3CVF - chains B and D of the 4 polymer chains in the assembly; structure by X-ray diffraction, 2.90 A resolution.

[Chain B (and D)]
Molecule: Homer protein homolog 3
Source organism: Homo sapiens
Notes: fragment: Coiled-coil region, residues 287-361; chain D of this document is another copy of the same molecule, construct and numbering; everything in this record applies to it too
UniProtKB: Q9NSC5 (HOME3_HUMAN); residue numbers follow UniProt; this construct covers 287-361
Sequence (79 residues; numbered 283 to 361; the number before each row is that of its first residue):
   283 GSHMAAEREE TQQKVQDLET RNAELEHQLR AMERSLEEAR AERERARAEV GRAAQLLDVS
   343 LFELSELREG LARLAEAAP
Not modelled in the structure: 283-291 (chain D: 283-289)
Modified positions: Mse286 (selenomethionine); Mse314 (selenomethionine; parent Met)
Sequence notes: expression tag (283-286)

[How chain B and chain D interact]
Pairs across the interface - 28 pairs, chain B then chain D:
  R325(B) - P361(D)  hydrogen bond (side chain-backbone)
  R329(B) - L356(D)  hydrogen bond (side chain-backbone)
  R329(B) - A357(D)
  R329(B) - A359(D)
  V332(B) - L353(D)
  G333(B) - A357(D)
  A336(B) - R350(D)
  A336(B) - A354(D)
  L339(B) - R350(D)
  D340(B) - R350(D)  salt bridge
  L343(B) - L343(D)  hydrophobic
  L343(B) - L346(D)
  L343(B) - S347(D)
  L346(B) - L343(D)
  S347(B) - L343(D)
  L349(B) - L339(D)  hydrophobic
  R350(B) - A336(D)
  R350(B) - L339(D)
  R350(B) - D340(D)
  L353(B) - V332(D)
  A354(B) - A336(D)
  L356(B) - R329(D)  hydrogen bond (backbone-side chain)
  A357(B) - R329(D)
  A357(B) - G333(D)
  A359(B) - R325(D)  hydrogen bond (backbone-side chain)
  A359(B) - R329(D)
  A360(B) - R325(D)
  P361(B) - R325(D)  hydrogen bond (backbone-side chain)

[In short]
19 residues of chain B face 17 of chain D across their interface; the contacts include 5 hydrogen bonds and 1
salt bridge. Polar contacts include D340(B)-R350(D), R325(B)-P361(D) and R329(B)-L356(D).
Chain B and chain D are both Homer protein homolog 3 (Homo sapiens); the structure, Crystal Structure of the
carboxy terminus of Homer3, was determined by X-ray diffraction, deposited together with 3CVE.
